7UIG - chains q and v of the 17 polymer chains in the assembly; structure by electron microscopy, 4.30 A resolution (low resolution: residue-level contacts below are approximate; hydrogen-bond / salt-bridge calls are withheld).

[Chain q]
Name: Mediator of RNA polymerase II transcription subunit 17
Source organism: Saccharomyces cerevisiae
Reference sequence: P32569 (MED17_YEAST); residue numbers follow UniProt; this construct covers 1-687
Sequence (687 residues; each row starts with the number of its first residue):
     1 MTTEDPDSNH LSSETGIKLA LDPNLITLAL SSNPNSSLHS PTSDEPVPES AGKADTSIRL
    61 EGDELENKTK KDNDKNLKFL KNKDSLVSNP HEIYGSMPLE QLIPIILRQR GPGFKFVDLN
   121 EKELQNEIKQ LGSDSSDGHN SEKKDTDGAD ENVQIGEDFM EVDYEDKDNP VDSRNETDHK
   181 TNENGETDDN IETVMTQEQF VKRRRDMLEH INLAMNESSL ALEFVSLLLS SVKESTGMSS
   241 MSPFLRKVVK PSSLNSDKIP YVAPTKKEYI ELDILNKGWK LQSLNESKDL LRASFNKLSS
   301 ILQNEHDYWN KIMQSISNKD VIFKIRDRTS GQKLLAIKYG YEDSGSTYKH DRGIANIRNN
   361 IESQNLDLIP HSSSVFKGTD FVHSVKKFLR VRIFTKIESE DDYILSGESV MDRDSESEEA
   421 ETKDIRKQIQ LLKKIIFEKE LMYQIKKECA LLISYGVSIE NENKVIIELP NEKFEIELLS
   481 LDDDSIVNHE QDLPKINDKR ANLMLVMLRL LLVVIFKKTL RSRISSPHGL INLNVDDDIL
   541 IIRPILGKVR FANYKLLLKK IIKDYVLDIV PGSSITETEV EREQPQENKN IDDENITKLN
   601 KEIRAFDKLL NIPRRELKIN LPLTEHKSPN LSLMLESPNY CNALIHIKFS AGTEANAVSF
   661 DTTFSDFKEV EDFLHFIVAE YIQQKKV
Unresolved in the structure: 1-89, 134-196, 483-492, 582-591
Swiss-Prot annotation at these positions:
  - mutagenesis: Gly353 (G353C: In SRB4-1; suppresses the phenotypic defects of an RNA polymerase II CTD truncation)

[Chain v]
Name: Mediator of RNA polymerase II transcription subunit 22
Source organism: Saccharomyces cerevisiae
Reference sequence: P32570 (MED22_YEAST); residues 1-121 here = UniProt positions 1-121
Sequence (121 residues; numbered 1 to 121; the number before each row is that of its first residue):
     1 MSNQALYEKL EQTRTILSVK LAELINMTTI ADRNDDDEGS FAQENSELAV ATTSVMMVNN
    61 QTMQLIKNVQ DLLILTRSIK EKWLLNQIPV TEHSKVTRFD EKQIEELLDN CIETFVAEKT
   121 T
Unresolved in the structure: 90-99, 120-121

[Interface between chain q and chain v]
Residue-residue contacts (47):
  Leu272(q) - Glu47(v)
  Asp273(q) - Asn34(v)
  Asp273(q) - Glu44(v)
  Asn276(q) - Asp32(v)
  Asn276(q) - Glu47(v)
  Lys277(q) - Ala31(v)
  Lys277(q) - Asp32(v)
  Lys277(q) - Arg33(v)
  Trp279(q) - Glu47(v)
  Lys280(q) - Ile30(v)
  Lys280(q) - Asp32(v)
  Lys280(q) - Val50(v)
  Lys280(q) - Ser54(v)
  Ser283(q) - Ser54(v)
  Leu284(q) - Met27(v)
  Leu284(q) - Ile30(v)
  Ser287(q) - Val58(v)
  Leu290(q) - Thr62(v)
  Leu291(q) - Gln61(v)
  Leu291(q) - Thr62(v)
  Leu298(q) - Ile66(v)
  Leu298(q) - Gln70(v)
  Leu302(q) - Leu73(v)
  Trp309(q) - Arg77(v)
  Trp309(q) - Lys80(v)
  Met313(q) - Lys80(v)
  Ile322(q) - Leu85(v)
  Phe323(q) - Leu85(v)
  Lys324(q) - Glu81(v)
  Glu472(q) - Lys119(v)
  Arg500(q) - Phe115(v)
  Arg500(q) - Glu118(v)
  Arg500(q) - Lys119(v)
  Leu503(q) - Cys111(v)
  Leu503(q) - Glu118(v)
  Met504(q) - Phe115(v)
  Met507(q) - Cys111(v)
  Lys548(q) - Ile112(v)
  Lys548(q) - Lys119(v)
  Val549(q) - Phe115(v)
  Val549(q) - Lys119(v)
  Ala552(q) - Lys119(v)
  Lys601(q) - Glu101(v)
  Ala605(q) - Leu108(v)
  Lys608(q) - Glu105(v)
  Lys608(q) - Leu108(v)
  Lys608(q) - Asp109(v)
Also at the interface, not in a pair above, chain q (34 interface residues in all): Leu281, Phe295, Asn497, Lys499, Ile545
Also at the interface, not in a pair above, chain v (32 interface residues in all): Leu48, Thr53, Val55

[In short]
34 residues of chain q face 32 of chain v across their interface. From UniProt: one mutagenesis site on chain
q.
Here chain q is Mediator of RNA polymerase II transcription subunit 17 and chain v is Mediator of RNA
polymerase II transcription subunit 22, both from Saccharomyces cerevisiae. Entry 7UIG (Mediator-PIC Early
(Mediator A)) was determined by electron microscopy together with 7UI9, 7UIC, 7UIF, 7UIK, 7UIL and 7UIO from
the same study.
